PDB entry 6M36 | X-ray diffraction, 3.40 A resolution | chains A and C of the 8 polymer chains in the assembly

Chain A (and C):
Protein: Serine-protein kinase RsbW
From: Bacillus subtilis (strain 168)
Notes: EC 2.7.11.1; chain C of this document is another copy of the same molecule, construct and numbering; everything in this record applies to it too
Reference sequence: P17904 (RSBW_BACSU); residues 5-145 here = UniProt positions 5-145
Chain sequence (141 residues; numbered 5 to 145; the number before each row is that of its first residue):
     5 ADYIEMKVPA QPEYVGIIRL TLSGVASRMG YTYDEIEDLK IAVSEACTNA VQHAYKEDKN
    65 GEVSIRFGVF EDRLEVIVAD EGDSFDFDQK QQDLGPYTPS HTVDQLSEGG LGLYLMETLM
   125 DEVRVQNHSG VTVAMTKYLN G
Not modelled in the structure: 5, 59-64, 85-113, 133, 145 (chain C: 5, 62-64, 85-113, 133, 144-145)
Reported in the primary citation:
  - self-association interface (contacts with another copy of this molecule); pairs are residue here / residue on that copy: His-57/His-132 (hydrogen bond)

Chain A / chain C interface:
Residue-residue contacts (30; chain A residue first):
  Asp-6(A) / Tyr-18(C)  hydrogen bond
  Tyr-7(A) / Lys-11(C)
  Tyr-7(A) / Pro-13(C)
  Ile-8(A) / Lys-11(C)
  Ile-8(A) / Tyr-18(C)  hydrophobic
  Glu-9(A) / Glu-9(C)
  Glu-9(A) / Met-10(C)
  Glu-9(A) / Lys-11(C)  salt bridge
  Met-10(A) / Glu-9(C)
  Lys-11(A) / Ile-8(C)
  Lys-11(A) / Glu-9(C)  salt bridge
  Pro-13(A) / Asp-6(C)
  Pro-13(A) / Tyr-7(C)
  Tyr-18(A) / Asp-6(C)  hydrogen bond
  Tyr-18(A) / Arg-32(C)  hydrogen bond
  Tyr-18(A) / Val-73(C)
  Ile-21(A) / Thr-25(C)
  Ile-21(A) / Gly-28(C)
  Ile-21(A) / Val-29(C)
  Leu-24(A) / Leu-24(C)
  Leu-24(A) / Gly-28(C)
  Thr-25(A) / Met-10(C)
  Thr-25(A) / Ile-21(C)
  Thr-25(A) / Thr-25(C)  hydrogen bond
  Gly-28(A) / Ile-21(C)
  Gly-28(A) / Leu-24(C)
  Val-29(A) / Ile-21(C)
  Arg-32(A) / Glu-17(C)  hydrogen bond (side chain-backbone)
  Arg-32(A) / Gly-20(C)
  Val-73(A) / Tyr-18(C)
Other interface residues (no listed pair), chain A (18 interface residues in all): Val-12, Glu-17, Ser-27
Other interface residues (no listed pair), chain C (18 interface residues in all): Val-12

Summary:
Chain A and chain C each contribute 18 residues to their interface; the contacts include 5 hydrogen bonds and
2 salt bridges. Among the polar pairs are Glu-9(A)/Lys-11(C), Asp-6(A)/Tyr-18(C) and Tyr-18(A)/Arg-32(C). From
the paper: a self-association interface involving His-57(A).
Both chains are Serine-protein kinase RsbW (Bacillus subtilis (strain 168)). Entry 6M36 (The crystal structure
of B. subtilis RsbV/RsbW complex in the monoclinic crystal form) was determined by X-ray diffraction together
with 6M37 from the same study.
